PDB entry 1JC5 | X-ray diffraction, 2.20 A resolution | chains A and B

# Chain A (and B)
Protein: Methylmalonyl-CoA Epimerase
Organism: Propionibacterium freudenreichii subsp. shermanii
Notes: EC 5.1.99.1; chain B of this document is another copy of the same molecule, construct and numbering; everything in this record applies to it too
Reference sequence: Q8VQN0 (Q8VQN0_PROFR); residues 1-148 here = UniProt positions 1-148
Amino-acid sequence (148 residues; row label = number of the first residue in the row):
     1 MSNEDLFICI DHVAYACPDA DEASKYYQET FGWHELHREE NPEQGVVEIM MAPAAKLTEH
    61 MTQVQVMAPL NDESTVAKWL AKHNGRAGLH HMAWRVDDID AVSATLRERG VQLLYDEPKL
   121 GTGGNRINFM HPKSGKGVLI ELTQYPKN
Not modelled in the structure: 1-2, 148 (chain B: 148)
From the paper describing this entry:
  - binding site for sulfate ion: Gly121 to Asn125

# How chain A and chain B interact
Contacting residue pairs (65):
  Asp5(A) - Gly32(B)
  Asp5(A) - His34(B)  salt bridge
  Asp5(A) - Pro53(B)
  Phe7(A) - Phe31(B)
  Phe7(A) - Trp33(B)
  Phe7(A) - Pro53(B)
  Ile8(A) - Met61(B)
  Cys9(A) - Pro53(B)  hydrophobic
  Ile10(A) - Trp33(B)  hydrophobic
  Ile10(A) - Thr62(B)
  Val13(A) - Val13(B)  hydrophobic
  Tyr15(A) - Lys136(B)  hydrogen bond (side chain-backbone)
  Glu22(A) - Lys136(B)  salt bridge
  Tyr26(A) - Ser134(B)  hydrogen bond (side chain-backbone)
  Tyr26(A) - Lys136(B)
  Tyr27(A) - Met92(B)
  Tyr27(A) - Trp94(B)  hydrophobic
  Glu29(A) - Arg109(B)
  Thr30(A) - Leu106(B)
  Thr30(A) - Arg109(B)  hydrogen bond (backbone-side chain)
  Thr30(A) - Val111(B)
  Phe31(A) - Leu6(B)
  Phe31(A) - Phe7(B)
  Phe31(A) - Trp94(B)  hydrophobic
  Phe31(A) - Met130(B)  hydrophobic
  Phe31(A) - Ser134(B)
  Gly32(A) - Asp5(B)
  Trp33(A) - Phe7(B)
  Trp33(A) - Ile10(B)  hydrophobic
  Trp33(A) - Trp94(B)
  His34(A) - Asp5(B)  salt bridge
  Pro53(A) - Asp5(B)
  Pro53(A) - Phe7(B)
  Pro53(A) - Cys9(B)  hydrophobic
  Ala54(A) - Asp5(B)
  Thr58(A) - His60(B)  hydrogen bond
  His60(A) - Thr58(B)
  His60(A) - His60(B)
  His60(A) - Met61(B)
  Met61(A) - Ile8(B)
  Thr62(A) - Ile10(B)
  Thr62(A) - Thr62(B)  hydrogen bond
  Val64(A) - Ile10(B)  hydrophobic
  Val64(A) - Met92(B)  hydrophobic
  Arg86(A) - Gly137(B)  hydrogen bond (side chain-backbone)
  Ala87(A) - Lys136(B)
  Ala87(A) - Gly137(B)
  Leu89(A) - Leu89(B)  hydrophobic
  Leu89(A) - Val138(B)  hydrophobic
  His91(A) - Leu89(B)
  Met92(A) - Tyr27(B)
  Met92(A) - Leu89(B)  hydrophobic
  Trp94(A) - Tyr27(B)  hydrophobic
  Trp94(A) - Phe31(B)  hydrophobic
  Trp94(A) - Trp33(B)
  Arg109(A) - Thr30(B)  hydrogen bond (side chain-backbone)
  Val111(A) - Thr30(B)
  Met130(A) - Phe31(B)  hydrophobic
  Ser134(A) - Tyr26(B)  hydrogen bond (backbone-side chain)
  Lys136(A) - Tyr15(B)  hydrogen bond (backbone-side chain)
  Lys136(A) - Ala87(B)
  Gly137(A) - Ala87(B)
  Val138(A) - Tyr15(B)  hydrophobic
  Val138(A) - Gly88(B)
  Val138(A) - Leu89(B)  hydrophobic
Also at the interface, not in a pair above, chain A (44 interface residues in all): Leu6, Ala55, Gln63, Gly88, His90, Leu106, Gly135, Ile140
Also at the interface, not in a pair above, chain B (41 interface residues in all): Glu29, Ala54, Gln63, Val64, His83, His91, Gly135, Ile140

# In short
The interface between chain A and chain B involves 44 residues on one side and 41 on the other, with 9
hydrogen bonds and 3 salt bridges. Polar contacts include Asp5(A)-His34(B), Glu22(A)-Lys136(B) and
Tyr15(A)-Lys136(B). The paper reports a binding site for sulfate ion at Gly121(A).
Both chains are Methylmalonyl-CoA Epimerase (Propionibacterium freudenreichii subsp. shermanii). Entry 1JC5
(Crystal Structure of Native Methylmalonyl-CoA Epimerase) was determined by X-ray diffraction (same
publication as 1JC4).
